PDB entry 5H87 | X-ray diffraction, 2.24 A resolution | chain A

Chain A:
Name: mRojoA fluorescent protein
Organism: Discosoma sp
Notes: engineered mutation(s): P63H and W143S
Amino-acid sequence (242 residues; each row starts with the number of its first residue; note: 2 numbers in that range are skipped by the numbering (no residue carries them; nothing is unmodelled there); numbers below 1 keep their minus sign (Met-12 is residue -12)):
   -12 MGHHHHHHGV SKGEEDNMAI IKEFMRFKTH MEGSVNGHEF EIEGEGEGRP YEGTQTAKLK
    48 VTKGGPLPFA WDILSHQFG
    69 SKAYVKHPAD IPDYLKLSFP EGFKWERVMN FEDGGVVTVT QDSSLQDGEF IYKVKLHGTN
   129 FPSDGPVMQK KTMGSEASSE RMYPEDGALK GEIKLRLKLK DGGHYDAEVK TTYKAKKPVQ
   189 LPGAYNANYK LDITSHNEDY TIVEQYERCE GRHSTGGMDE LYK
Unresolved in the structure: -12 to 6, 223-231
Modified / non-standard residues: Gly66 (chromophore; CH6)
Covalent attachments: covalent link Gly66-Ser69

In short:
Chain A is mRojoA fluorescent protein (Discosoma sp); the structure, Crystal structure of mRojoA mutant - P63H
- W143S, was determined by X-ray diffraction (same publication as 5H88 and 5H89).
